8HTS - chain A; structure by X-ray diffraction, 1.25 A resolution.

# Chain A
Molecule: Apoptosis regulator Bcl-2
Source organism: Homo sapiens
Amino-acid sequence (171 residues; each row starts with the number of its first residue; note: 41 numbers in that range are skipped by the numbering (no residue carries them; nothing is unmodelled there); numbers below 1 keep their minus sign (Gly-4 is residue -4)):
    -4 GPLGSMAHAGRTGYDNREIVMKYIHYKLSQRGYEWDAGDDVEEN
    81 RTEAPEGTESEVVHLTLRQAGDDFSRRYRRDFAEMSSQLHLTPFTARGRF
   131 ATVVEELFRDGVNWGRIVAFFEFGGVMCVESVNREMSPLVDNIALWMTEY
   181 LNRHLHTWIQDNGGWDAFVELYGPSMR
Not modelled in the structure: -4 to 8, 81-88
Ligand contacts: S-10r (N2L; 4-[2-[(2S)-2-(2-cyclopropylphenyl)pyrrolidin-1-yl]-7-azaspiro[3.5]nonan-7-yl]-N-[3-nitro-4-(oxan-4-ylmethylamino)phenyl]sulfonyl-2-(1H-pyrrolo[2,3-b]pyridin-5-yloxy)benzamide): Gln99, Ala100, Asp103, Phe104, Arg107, Tyr108, Asp111, Phe112, Met115, Val133, Leu137, Asn143, Trp144, Gly145, Arg146, Val148, Ala149, Phe153, Phe198, Tyr202, Arg207

# Overview
Bound to chain A: S-10r.
Chain A is Apoptosis regulator Bcl-2 (Homo sapiens); the structure, Crystal structure of Bcl2 in complex with
S-10r, was determined by X-ray diffraction, deposited together with 8HTR.
